PDB entry 6IBW | X-ray diffraction, 2.80 A resolution | chain A

== Chain A ==
Molecule: Probable glycosidase crf1
Organism: Neosartorya fumigata (strain ATCC MYA-4609 / Af293 / CBS 101355 / FGSC A1100)
Notes: EC 3.2.-.-
Reference sequence: Q8J0P4 (CRF1_ASPFU); numbering as in UniProt (aligned over 22-266)
Sequence (245 residues; numbered 22 to 266; the number before each row is that of its first residue):
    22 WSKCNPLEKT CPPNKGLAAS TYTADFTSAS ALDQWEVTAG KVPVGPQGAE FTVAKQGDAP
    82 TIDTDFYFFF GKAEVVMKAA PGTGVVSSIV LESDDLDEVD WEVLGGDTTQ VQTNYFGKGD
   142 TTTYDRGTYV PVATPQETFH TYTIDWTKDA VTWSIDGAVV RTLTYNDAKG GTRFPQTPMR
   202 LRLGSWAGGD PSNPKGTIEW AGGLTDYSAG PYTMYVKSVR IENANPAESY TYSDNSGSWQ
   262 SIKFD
Not modelled in the structure: 22-23
Swiss-Prot annotation at these positions:
  - active site: Glu-119 (Nucleophile), Glu-123 (Proton donor)
  - binding site (chitin): Glu-123, Arg-203, Trp-207, Thr-218
Cystine bridges: Cys-25/Cys-32
Reported in the primary citation:
  - catalytic residues: Glu-119, Asp-121, Glu-123
  - binding site for N-acetylglucosamine: Ser-109, Glu-119, Asp-121, Glu-123, Asn-135, Phe-137, Tyr-145, Arg-203, Trp-207, Thr-218, Trp-221
  - specificity-determining residues: Tyr-145 (proposed by the authors, not directly observed)
  - mutagenesis - E119Q, D121N, E123Q, F137A, W207A, W221A: abolished catalytic activity
  - mutagenesis - T218A: decreased catalytic activity
  - mutagenesis - Y145A: decreased catalytic activity on L5-SR
  - mutagenesis - Y145A: decreased catalytic activity on CH5-SR
  - mutagenesis - R203A: unchanged catalytic activity
  - mutagenesis - S109A: increased catalytic activity
  - contacts within the chain: Glu-119/Phe-137 (hydrophobic contact)
  - mutagenesis - N135A: decreased catalytic activity on L5-SR or CH5-SR

== In short ==
From UniProt: active-site residues Glu-119 and Glu-123 and 4 chitin-binding residues. The paper reports
catalytic residues Glu-119, Asp-121 and Glu-123; E119Q, D121N and E123Q, among others, abolish catalytic
activity; 11 substitutions were tested in all.
Chain A is Probable glycosidase crf1 (Neosartorya fumigata (strain ATCC MYA-4609 / Af293 / CBS 101355 / FGSC
A1100)); the structure, Crh5 transglycosylase in complex with NAG, was determined by X-ray diffraction (same
publication as 6IBU).
